1B8D - chains A and K of the 5 polymer chains in the assembly; structure by X-ray diffraction, 1.90 A resolution.

[Chain A (and K)]
Protein: Protein (rhodophytan phycoerythrin (alpha chain))
Organism: Griffithsia monilis
Notes: chain K of this document is another copy of the same molecule, construct and numbering; everything in this record applies to it too
Reference sequence: O36005 (PHEA_GRIMO); numbering as in UniProt (aligned over 1-164)
Chain sequence (164 residues; each row starts with the number of its first residue):
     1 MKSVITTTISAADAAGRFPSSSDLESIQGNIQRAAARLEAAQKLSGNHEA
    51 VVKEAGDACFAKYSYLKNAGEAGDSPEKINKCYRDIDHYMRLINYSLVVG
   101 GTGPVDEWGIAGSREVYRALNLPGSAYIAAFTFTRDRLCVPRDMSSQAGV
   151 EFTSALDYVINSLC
Curated features (UniProtKB/Swiss-Prot):
  - binding site ((2R,3E)-phycoerythrobilin): Asn47, Lys81, Cys82, Arg84, His88, Arg137, Cys139, Arg142
Glycans and other covalent adducts: phycoerythrobilin (PEB) linked to Cys82, Cys139
Ligand contacts:
  - phycoerythrobilin (PEB), molecule 1: Leu24, Glu25, Gln28
  - phycoerythrobilin (PEB), molecule 2: Arg33, Gln147, Val150, Glu151
  - phycoerythrobilin (PEB), molecule 3: Lys43, Leu44, Asn47, Ala50, Val51, Glu54, Thr134, Arg137, Leu138, Arg142, Asp143, Met144, Phe152
  - phycoerythrobilin (PEB), molecule 4: Cys59, Phe60, Leu66, Ala72, Gly73, Lys78, Lys81, Arg84, Asp85, Ile86, His88, Tyr89, Leu92, Trp108, Val116, Tyr117, Leu120, Leu122, Pro123, Ala126, Tyr127

[Chain A / chain K interface]
Contacting residue pairs (39):
  Lys2(A) - Ser22(K)
  Lys2(A) - Asp23(K)  salt bridge
  Ser3(A) - Ser22(K)
  Val4(A) - Ser22(K)
  Val4(A) - Ser26(K)
  Thr7(A) - Ala11(K)
  Ala11(A) - Thr7(K)
  Arg17(A) - Lys2(K)
  Arg17(A) - Thr102(K)  hydrogen bond
  Arg17(A) - Asp106(K)  salt bridge
  Arg17(A) - Tyr158(K)  hydrogen bond
  Ser21(A) - Gly100(K)
  Ser21(A) - Gly101(K)
  Ser21(A) - Thr102(K)
  Ser22(A) - Lys2(K)
  Ser22(A) - Ser3(K)
  Ser22(A) - Val4(K)
  Ser22(A) - Gly100(K)  hydrogen bond (backbone-backbone)
  Glu25(A) - Gly29(K)
  Glu25(A) - Asn30(K)
  Glu25(A) - Arg33(K)
  Glu25(A) - Arg37(K)  salt bridge
  Ser26(A) - Val4(K)
  Ser26(A) - Ser26(K)
  Gln28(A) - Gln32(K)
  Gly29(A) - Glu25(K)
  Gly29(A) - Gly29(K)
  Asn30(A) - Glu25(K)
  Gln32(A) - Gln28(K)
  Gln32(A) - Gln32(K)  hydrogen bond
  Arg33(A) - Glu25(K)
  Arg37(A) - Glu25(K)  salt bridge
  Gly100(A) - Ser21(K)
  Gly100(A) - Ser22(K)
  Gly101(A) - Ser21(K)
  Gly101(A) - Ser22(K)
  Thr102(A) - Arg17(K)  hydrogen bond
  Asp106(A) - Arg17(K)  salt bridge
  Tyr158(A) - Arg17(K)  hydrogen bond
Interface residues without a listed pair, chain A (23 interface residues in all): Ser20, Asp23
Interface residues without a listed pair, chain K (23 interface residues in all): Ser20

[In short]
The chain A/chain K interface involves 23 residues from each chain, with 6 hydrogen bonds and 5 salt bridges.
Among the polar pairs are Lys2(A)-Asp23(K), Arg17(A)-Asp106(K) and Glu25(A)-Arg37(K). Bound to chain A:
phycoerythrobilin. Covalently linked phycoerythrobilin: at Cys82(A) and Cys139(A).
Both chains are Protein (rhodophytan phycoerythrin (alpha chain)) (Griffithsia monilis). Entry 1B8D (Crystal
structure of a phycourobilin-containing phycoerythrin) was determined by X-ray diffraction.
